9FI8 - chains HA and hM of the 28 polymer chains in the assembly; structure by electron microscopy, 3.60 A resolution.

[Chain HA]
Name: Small ribosomal subunit protein mS29, mS29(DAP3)
Organism: Toxoplasma gondii
UniProt: S8GCU6 (S8GCU6_TOXGM); residues 1-491 here correspond to UniProt positions 55-545 (UniProt number = residue number + 54)
Amino-acid sequence (493 residues; each row starts with the number of its first residue):
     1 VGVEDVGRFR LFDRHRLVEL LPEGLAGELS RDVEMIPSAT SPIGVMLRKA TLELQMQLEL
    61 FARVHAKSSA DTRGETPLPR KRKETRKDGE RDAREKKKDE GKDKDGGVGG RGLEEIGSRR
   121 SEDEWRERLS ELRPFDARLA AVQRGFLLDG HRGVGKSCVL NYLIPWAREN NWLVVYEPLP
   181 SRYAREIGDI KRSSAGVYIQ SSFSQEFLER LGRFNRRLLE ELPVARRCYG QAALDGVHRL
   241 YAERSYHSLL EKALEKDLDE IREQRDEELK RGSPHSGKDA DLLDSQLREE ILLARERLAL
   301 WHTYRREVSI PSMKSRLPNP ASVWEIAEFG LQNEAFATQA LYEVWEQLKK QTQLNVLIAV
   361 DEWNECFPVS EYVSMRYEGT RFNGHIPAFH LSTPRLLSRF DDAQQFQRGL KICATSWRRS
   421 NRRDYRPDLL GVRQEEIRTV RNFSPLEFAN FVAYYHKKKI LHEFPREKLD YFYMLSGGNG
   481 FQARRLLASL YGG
Not modelled in the structure: 67-138, 151-154, 265-282

[Chain hM]
Molecule: ulr23
Organism: Toxoplasma gondii
Sequence (10 nucleotides; row label = number of the first residue in the row):
     1 UUUUUUUUUU

[Interface between chain HA and chain hM]
Residue-residue contacts (19):
  His238(HA) - U9(hM)  base contact
  His238(HA) - U10(hM)  sugar contact
  Leu240(HA) - U9(hM)  sugar contact
  Tyr241(HA) - U9(hM)  base contact
  Arg244(HA) - U8(hM)  hydrogen bond to the base
  Glu346(HA) - U10(hM)  hydrogen bond to the sugar
  Lys350(HA) - U10(hM)  hydrogen bond to the base
  Val369(HA) - U2(hM)  base contact
  Arg381(HA) - U4(hM)  salt bridge to the phosphate
  His385(HA) - U2(hM)  base contact
  Phe389(HA) - U4(hM)  phosphate contact
  Gln405(HA) - U10(hM)  phosphate contact
  Arg422(HA) - U3(hM)  base contact
  Arg423(HA) - U3(hM)  salt bridge to the phosphate
  Asp424(HA) - U3(hM)  base contact
  Arg426(HA) - U3(hM)  hydrogen bond to the base
  Arg426(HA) - U4(hM)  hydrogen bond to the base
  Leu429(HA) - U4(hM)  base contact
  Leu429(HA) - U5(hM)  base contact
Also at the interface, not in a pair above, chain HA (20 interface residues in all): Pro368, Phe382, Asn383, Leu430

[In short]
The interface between chain HA and chain hM involves 20 residues on one side and 7 on the other; the contacts
include 5 hydrogen bonds and 2 salt bridges. Polar pairs include Arg244(HA)-U8(hM), Lys350(HA)-U10(hM) and
Arg426(HA)-U3(hM).
Chain HA is Small ribosomal subunit protein mS29, mS29(DAP3) and chain hM is ulr23, both from Toxoplasma
gondii; the structure, SSU(head) structure derived from the SSU sample of the mitoribosome from T. gondii, was
determined by electron microscopy (same publication as 9FIA).
